Entry 6U41 (X-ray diffraction, 1.70 A resolution); this record covers chain A.

== Chain A ==
Protein: Synaptotagmin-1
From: Homo sapiens
UniProt: P21579 (SYT1_HUMAN); numbering as in UniProt (aligned over 272-422)
Amino-acid sequence (157 residues; each row starts with the number of its first residue):
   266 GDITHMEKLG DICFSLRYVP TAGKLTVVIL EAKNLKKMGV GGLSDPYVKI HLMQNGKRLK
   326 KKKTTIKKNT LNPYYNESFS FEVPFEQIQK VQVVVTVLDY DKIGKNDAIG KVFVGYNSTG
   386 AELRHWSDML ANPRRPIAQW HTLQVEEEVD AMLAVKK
Not modelled in the structure: 266-272, 421-422
Construct notes: expression tag (266-271); engineered mutation Gly-304 (Asp in P21579)
Curated features (UniProtKB/Swiss-Prot):
  - binding site (Ca(2+)): Asp-310, Asp-364, Asp-366, Asp-372
  - modified residue (Phosphoserine): Ser-343, Ser-345
  - natural variant: Met-303 (M303K: In BAGOS), Gly-304 (D304G: In BAGOS; this construct carries the variant), Asp-366 (D366E: In BAGOS), Ile-368 (I368T: In BAGOS), Asn-371 (N371K: In BAGOS)
Reported in the primary citation:
  - mutagenesis - D304G: decreased binding to Ca2+
  - disease-associated variants - D366E, I368T: decreased signaling

== Overview ==
From UniProt: 4 Ca2+-binding residues. The paper reports that D366E and I368T reduce signaling; D304G reduces
binding to Ca2+.
Chain A is Synaptotagmin-1 (Homo sapiens); the structure, 1.7 angstrom structure of a pathogenic human Syt 1
C2B (D304G), was determined by X-ray diffraction, deposited together with 6TZ3, 6U4U and 6U4W.
